PDB entry 7U50 | electron microscopy, 3.40 A resolution | chains J and K of the 11 polymer chains in the assembly

== Chain J ==
Molecule: 147-nt DNA strand
Sequence (147 nucleotides; row label = number of the first residue in the row):
     1 ATCGGATGTA TATATCTGAC ACGTGCCTGG AGACTAGGGA GTAATCCCCT TGGCGGTTAA
    61 AACGCGGGGG ACAGCGCGTA CGTGCGTTTA AGCGGTGCTA GAGCTGTCTA CGACCAATTG
   121 AGCGGCCTCG GCACCGGGAT TCTCGAT
Disordered / not traced: 1, 146-147

== Chain K ==
Molecule: DNA-(apurinic or apyrimidinic site) endonuclease
Source organism: Homo sapiens
Notes: EC 3.1.-.-
Reference sequence: P27695 (APEX1_HUMAN); residue numbers follow UniProt; this construct covers 1-318
Chain sequence (318 residues; each row starts with the number of its first residue):
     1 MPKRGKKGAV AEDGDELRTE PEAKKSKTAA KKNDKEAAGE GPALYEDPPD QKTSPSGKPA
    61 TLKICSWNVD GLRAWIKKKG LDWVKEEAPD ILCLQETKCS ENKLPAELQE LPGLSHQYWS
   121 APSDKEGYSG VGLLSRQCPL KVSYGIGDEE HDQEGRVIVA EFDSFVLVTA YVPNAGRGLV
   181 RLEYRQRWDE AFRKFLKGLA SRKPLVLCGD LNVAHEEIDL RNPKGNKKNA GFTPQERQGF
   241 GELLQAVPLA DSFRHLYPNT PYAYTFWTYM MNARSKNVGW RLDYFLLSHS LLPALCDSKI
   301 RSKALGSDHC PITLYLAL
Disordered / not traced: 1-42
From the paper describing this entry:
  - binding site for the 147-nt DNA strand (chain J): Arg-73, Lys-78, Lys-98, Lys-103, Arg-177, Lys-224, Lys-227, Lys-228
  - binding site for the 147-nt DNA strand: Met-270, Met-271
  - catalytic residues: Asp-70, Glu-96, Asp-210, Asn-212, Asp-308
  - mutagenesis - Y269A: unchanged catalytic activity on AP-NCP-6
  - mutagenesis - E96Q/D210N: abolished catalytic activity on AP-NCP-6.5
  - mutagenesis - E96Q/D210N: abolished catalytic activity on AP-NCP0
  - mutagenesis - R177A, Y269A: decreased catalytic activity on AP-NCP-6.5
  - mutagenesis - R177A, Y269A: decreased catalytic activity on AP-NCP0
  - mutagenesis - E96Q/D210N, R177A, Y269A: unchanged binding to AP-NCP-6

== Chain J / chain K interface ==
Pairs across the interface - 20 pairs, chain J then chain K:
  DG4(J) / Lys-224(K)  salt bridge to the phosphate
  DG4(J) / Lys-227(K)  salt bridge to the phosphate
  DG5(J) / Lys-228(K)  salt bridge to the phosphate
  DG8(J) / Met-271(K)  base contact
  DT9(J) / Arg-177(K)  base contact
  DT9(J) / Met-270(K)  base contact
  DA10(J) / Tyr-269(K)  sugar contact
  DA10(J) / Met-270(K)  hydrogen bond to the sugar
  DT11(J) / Tyr-269(K)  sugar contact
  DA12(J) / Asp-70(K)  sugar contact
  DA12(J) / Ala-74(K)  phosphate contact
  DA12(J) / Lys-78(K)  salt bridge to the phosphate
  DA12(J) / Lys-98(K)  base contact
  DT13(J) / Arg-73(K)  salt bridge to the phosphate
  DT13(J) / Ala-74(K)  phosphate contact
  DT13(J) / Lys-98(K)  sugar contact
  DT13(J) / Gly-127(K)  sugar contact
  DA14(J) / Arg-73(K)  salt bridge to the phosphate
  DA14(J) / Lys-103(K)  salt bridge to the phosphate
  DA14(J) / Glu-126(K)  sugar contact
Also at the interface, not in a pair above, chain K (16 interface residues in all): Gly-71

== Summary ==
Chain J and chain K form an interface of 9 and 16 residues respectively; the contacts include 1 hydrogen bond
and 7 salt bridges. Among the polar pairs are DA10(J)/Met-270(K), DG4(J)/Lys-224(K) and DG4(J)/Lys-227(K). The
paper reports catalytic residues Asp-70(K), Glu-96(K) and Asp-210(K) among others; R177A and Y269A of chain K
reduce catalytic activity on AP-NCP-6.5.
Here chain J is a 147-nt DNA strand and chain K is DNA-(apurinic or apyrimidinic site) endonuclease (Homo
sapiens). Entry 7U50 (APE1 bound to a nucleosome core particle with AP-site at SHL-6) was determined by
electron microscopy together with 7U51, 7U52 and 7U53 from the same study.
